6QFI - chains A and B; structure by X-ray diffraction, 2.40 A resolution.

== Chain A ==
Name: Induced myeloid leukemia cell differentiation protein Mcl-1
Source organism: Homo sapiens
UniProtKB: Q07820 (MCL1_HUMAN); residues 171-327 here = UniProt positions 171-327
Amino-acid sequence (162 residues; numbered 166 to 327; the number before each row is that of its first residue):
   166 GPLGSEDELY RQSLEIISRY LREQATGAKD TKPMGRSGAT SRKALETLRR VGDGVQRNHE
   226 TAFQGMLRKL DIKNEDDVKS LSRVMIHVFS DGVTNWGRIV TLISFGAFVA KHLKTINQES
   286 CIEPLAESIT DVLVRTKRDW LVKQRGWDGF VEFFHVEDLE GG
Disordered / not traced: 166-171, 198-201, 323-327
Construct notes: expression tag (166-170)
Bound ions: Zn2+ site 1: H224, D313, E317 (shared with E158(B) of chain B); Zn2+ site 2: H252, D304; Zn2+ site 3 near C286 (its only coordinating residue here); Zn2+ site 4: H320, E322 (shared with E151(B) of chain B)
Swiss-Prot annotation at these positions:
  - motif: A209 to N223 (BH3), H252 to A272 (BH1), D304 to F319 (BH2)
  - cross-link (Glycyl lysine isopeptide (Lys-Gly)): K194 (interchain with G-Cter in ubiquitin), K197 (interchain with G-Cter in ubiquitin)
  - mutagenesis: K194 (K194R: Reduced ubiquitination), K197 (K197R: Reduced ubiquitination), K208 (K208R: No effect on ubiquitination), K234 (K234R: No effect on ubiquitination)

== Chain B ==
Name: Bcl-2-like protein 11
UniProtKB: O43521 (B2L11_HUMAN); the construct has insertions or renumbered stretches relative to UniProt, so the offset changes along the chain: 141-159 = UniProt 141-159; 70-76 = UniProt 160-166
Amino-acid sequence (26 residues; each row starts with the number of its first residue):
   141 DMRPEIWIAQ ELRRIGDEF
    70 NAYYARR
Disordered / not traced: 141-142, 76
Bound ions: Zn2+ site 1: E151 (shared with H320(A), E322(A) of chain A); Zn2+ site 2: E158 (shared with H224(A), D313(A), E317(A) of chain A)
Swiss-Prot annotation at these positions:
  - motif: I148 to Y72 (BH3)

== Chain A / chain B interface ==
Contacting residue pairs (45; chain A residue first):
  R215(A) - Y73(B)
  V216(A) - Y73(B)
  V216(A) - F159(B)  hydrophobic
  G219(A) - F159(B)
  V220(A) - F159(B)  hydrophobic
  H224(A) - I155(B)
  H224(A) - E158(B)  salt bridge
  H224(A) - F159(B)
  G230(A) - W147(B)
  M231(A) - W147(B)  hydrophobic
  M231(A) - I148(B)
  M231(A) - L152(B)  hydrophobic
  K234(A) - P144(B)
  K234(A) - W147(B)
  K234(A) - I148(B)
  L235(A) - I148(B)
  S245(A) - E145(B)
  R248(A) - E145(B)  salt bridge
  V249(A) - I148(B)  hydrophobic
  V249(A) - A149(B)
  V249(A) - L152(B)  hydrophobic
  H252(A) - I146(B)
  H252(A) - A149(B)
  H252(A) - R153(B)  hydrogen bond (backbone-side chain)
  V253(A) - A149(B)
  V253(A) - R153(B)  hydrogen bond (backbone-side chain)
  S255(A) - R153(B)
  D256(A) - R153(B)  salt bridge
  N260(A) - N70(B)
  N260(A) - D157(B)  hydrogen bond
  W261(A) - N70(B)  hydrogen bond (backbone-side chain)
  G262(A) - N70(B)  hydrogen bond (backbone-side chain)
  G262(A) - G156(B)
  R263(A) - R153(B)
  R263(A) - G156(B)
  R263(A) - D157(B)  salt bridge
  T266(A) - L152(B)
  T266(A) - I155(B)
  T266(A) - G156(B)
  L267(A) - L152(B)  hydrophobic
  F270(A) - L152(B)  hydrophobic
  F318(A) - N70(B)
  F318(A) - Y73(B)  hydrophobic
  F319(A) - Y73(B)  hydrophobic
  V321(A) - Y73(B)  hydrophobic
Interface residues without a listed pair, chain A (29 interface residues in all): A227, F228, V258
Interface residues without a listed pair, chain B (17 interface residues in all): A74, E151
From the paper, about this interface:
  - interface residues, chain A: R263(A)

== In short ==
Chain A and chain B form an interface of 29 and 17 residues respectively, with 5 hydrogen bonds and 4 salt
bridges. Polar pairs include H224(A)-E158(B), R248(A)-E145(B) and D256(A)-R153(B). The Zn2+ site 2 is built by
H224(A), D313(A), E317(A) and E158(B). From UniProt: 4 mutagenesis sites on chain A. The paper reports the
interface residue R263(A).
Chain A is Induced myeloid leukemia cell differentiation protein Mcl-1 (Homo sapiens) and chain B is
Bcl-2-like protein 11; the structure, Structure of human Mcl-1 in complex with BIM BH3 peptide, was determined
by X-ray diffraction (same publication as 6QFM and 6QG8).
